PDB entry 4OZF | X-ray diffraction, 2.70 A resolution | chains A and B of the 5 polymer chains in the assembly

# Chain A
Protein: HLA class II histocompatibility antigen, DQ alpha 1 chain
Source organism: Homo sapiens
UniProtKB: P01909 (DQA1_HUMAN); the construct lacks a stretch of the UniProt sequence and is renumbered around it, so the offset changes along the chain: -1 to 9 = UniProt 24-34; 10-52 = UniProt 36-78; 54-181 = UniProt 79-206
Amino-acid sequence (191 residues; each row starts with the number of its first residue; note: 1 number in that range is skipped by the numbering (no residue carries it; nothing is unmodelled there); numbers below 1 keep their minus sign (Glu-1 is residue -1)):
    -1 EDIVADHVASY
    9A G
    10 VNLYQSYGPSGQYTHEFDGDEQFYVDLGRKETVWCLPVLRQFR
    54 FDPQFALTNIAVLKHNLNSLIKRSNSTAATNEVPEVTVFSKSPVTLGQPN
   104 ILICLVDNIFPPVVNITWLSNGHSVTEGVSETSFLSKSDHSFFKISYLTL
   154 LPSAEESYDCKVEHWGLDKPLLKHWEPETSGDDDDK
Unresolved in the structure: -1 to 0, 182-189
Curated features (UniProtKB/Swiss-Prot):
  - region: Glu179 to Glu181 (Connecting peptide)
  - glycosylation (N-linked (GlcNAc...) asparagine): Asn78, Asn118
Cystine bridges: Cys107-Cys163
Covalently attached groups: N-acetylglucosamine (NAG) linked to Asn78, Asn118

# Chain B
Protein: HLA class II histocompatibility antigen, DQ beta 1 chain
Source organism: Homo sapiens
UniProtKB: Q5Y7D3 (Q5Y7D3_HUMAN); residues 1-192 here correspond to UniProt positions 33-224 (UniProt number = residue number + 32)
Amino-acid sequence (213 residues; row label = number of the first residue in the row; numbers below 1 keep their minus sign (Gly-12 is residue -12)):
   -12 GGSIEGRGGSGASRDSPEDFVYQFKGMCYFTNGTERVRLVSRSIYNREEI
    38 VRFDSDVGEFRAVTLLGLPAAEYWNSQKDILERKRAAVDRVCRHNYQLEL
    88 RTTLQRRVEPTVTISPSRTEALNHHNLLVCSVTDFYPAQIKVRWFRNDQE
   138 ETAGVVSTPLIRNGDWTFQILVMLEMTPQRGDVYTCHVEHPSLQSPITVE
   188 WRAQSTGGDDDDK
Unresolved in the structure: -12 to 2, 105-111, 191-200
Differences from the reference sequence: expression tag (-12 to 0, 193-200)
Cystine bridges: Cys15-Cys79, Cys117-Cys173

# Interface between chain A and chain B
Contacting residue pairs (128; chain A residue first):
  Ile1(A) - Arg25(B)
  Ala3(A) - Tyr16(B)  hydrophobic
  Ala3(A) - Phe17(B)
  Ala3(A) - Thr18(B)
  Asp4(A) - Phe17(B)  hydrogen bond (backbone-backbone)
  Asp4(A) - Thr18(B)
  Asp4(A) - Asn19(B)  hydrogen bond (side chain-backbone)
  His5(A) - Cys15(B)
  His5(A) - Tyr16(B)
  His5(A) - Phe17(B)  hydrogen bond (backbone-backbone)
  His5(A) - Leu91(B)
  Val6(A) - Met14(B)  hydrophobic
  Val6(A) - Cys15(B)
  Val6(A) - Tyr16(B)  hydrophobic
  Ala7(A) - Gly13(B)
  Ala7(A) - Met14(B)
  Ala7(A) - Cys15(B)  hydrogen bond (backbone-backbone)
  Ser8(A) - Gly13(B)
  Ser8(A) - Met14(B)
  Tyr9(A) - Gly13(B)  hydrogen bond (backbone-backbone)
  Tyr9(A) - Cys15(B)  hydrophobic
  Tyr9(A) - Val78(B)  hydrophobic
  Tyr9(A) - Asn82(B)
  Tyr9(A) - Glu86(B)  hydrogen bond
  Gly9A(A) - Phe11(B)
  Gly9A(A) - Lys12(B)
  Gly9A(A) - Gly13(B)  hydrogen bond (backbone-backbone)
  Val10(A) - Phe11(B)
  Asn11(A) - Gln10(B)
  Asn11(A) - Phe11(B)  hydrogen bond (backbone-backbone)
  Leu12(A) - Val8(B)  hydrophobic
  Leu12(A) - Tyr9(B)
  Tyr13(A) - Val8(B)
  Tyr13(A) - Tyr9(B)  hydrogen bond (backbone-backbone)
  Gln14(A) - Asp6(B)
  Gln14(A) - Phe7(B)
  Gln14(A) - Val8(B)
  Ser15(A) - Asp6(B)  hydrogen bond
  Ser15(A) - Phe7(B)  hydrogen bond (side chain-backbone)
  Tyr16(A) - Asp6(B)  hydrogen bond (backbone-side chain)
  Phe26(A) - Glu86(B)
  Phe26(A) - Thr90(B)
  Phe26(A) - Leu91(B)  hydrophobic
  Phe26(A) - Trp153(B)
  Asp27(A) - Arg149(B)  hydrogen bond (backbone-side chain)
  Gly28(A) - Arg149(B)  hydrogen bond (backbone-side chain)
  Asp29(A) - Tyr123(B)
  Asp29(A) - Arg149(B)  salt bridge
  Asp29(A) - Trp153(B)
  Glu30(A) - Trp153(B)  hydrogen bond (backbone-side chain)
  Gln31(A) - Glu86(B)  hydrogen bond
  Gln31(A) - Thr90(B)
  Gln31(A) - Trp153(B)
  Leu45(A) - Thr90(B)
  Leu45(A) - Arg93(B)
  Leu45(A) - Trp153(B)  hydrophobic
  Val47(A) - Thr89(B)
  Leu48(A) - Thr89(B)
  Gln50(A) - Arg88(B)  hydrogen bond
  Gln50(A) - Thr89(B)
  Phe51(A) - Leu85(B)  hydrophobic
  Phe51(A) - Arg88(B)
  Phe51(A) - Thr89(B)
  Leu66(A) - Tyr9(B)
  Leu66(A) - Phe11(B)  hydrophobic
  Asn69(A) - Tyr9(B)  hydrogen bond
  Leu70(A) - Phe7(B)
  Leu70(A) - Val8(B)
  Leu70(A) - Tyr9(B)  hydrophobic
  Leu70(A) - Tyr32(B)  hydrophobic
  Leu73(A) - Tyr9(B)  hydrophobic
  Leu73(A) - Tyr32(B)  hydrophobic
  Leu73(A) - Ile37(B)  hydrophobic
  Leu73(A) - Leu53(B)  hydrophobic
  Ile74(A) - Phe7(B)  hydrophobic
  Ile74(A) - Tyr32(B)
  Arg76(A) - Leu53(B)
  Arg76(A) - Pro56(B)
  Ser77(A) - Tyr32(B)  hydrogen bond
  Ser77(A) - Leu53(B)
  Ser79(A) - Phe7(B)
  Thr80(A) - Phe7(B)
  Thr80(A) - Tyr32(B)  hydrogen bond (backbone-side chain)
  Thr80(A) - Asn33(B)
  Ala81(A) - Glu5(B)
  Ala81(A) - Asp6(B)
  Ala81(A) - Phe7(B)  hydrophobic
  Ala81(A) - Asn33(B)
  Ala82(A) - Asp6(B)  hydrogen bond (backbone-backbone)
  Ala82(A) - Asn33(B)
  Glu85(A) - Arg34(B)  salt bridge
  Phe92(A) - Ile148(B)  hydrophobic
  Phe92(A) - Asn150(B)
  Phe92(A) - Gln156(B)
  Ser93(A) - Gln156(B)  hydrogen bond (backbone-side chain)
  Lys94(A) - Thr120(B)
  Lys94(A) - Asp121(B)  salt bridge
  Lys94(A) - Asp152(B)  salt bridge
  Lys94(A) - Thr154(B)  hydrogen bond
  Lys94(A) - Gln156(B)  hydrogen bond (backbone-side chain)
  Pro96(A) - Thr100(B)
  Pro96(A) - Ser118(B)
  Pro96(A) - Thr120(B)
  Ile106(A) - Asn150(B)
  Phe113(A) - Val8(B)  hydrophobic
  Phe113(A) - Gln10(B)
  Phe113(A) - Asn33(B)
  Phe113(A) - Arg34(B)
  Pro114(A) - Asp6(B)
  Pro114(A) - Val8(B)  hydrophobic
  Val116(A) - Asp6(B)
  Ser139(A) - Lys12(B)
  Lys140(A) - Lys12(B)  hydrogen bond (backbone-side chain)
  Asp142(A) - Arg34(B)  salt bridge
  His143(A) - Gln10(B)  hydrogen bond (backbone-side chain)
  His143(A) - Lys12(B)  hydrogen bond
  His143(A) - Ile31(B)
  His143(A) - Arg34(B)
  His143(A) - Glu36(B)  salt bridge
  Ser144(A) - Arg34(B)
  Phe145(A) - Gln10(B)
  Ile148(A) - Asn150(B)
  Ile148(A) - Gly151(B)
  Tyr150(A) - Asn150(B)  hydrogen bond (side chain-backbone)
  Tyr150(A) - Gly151(B)
  Tyr150(A) - Asp152(B)  hydrogen bond (side chain-backbone)
  Trp168(A) - Pro4(B)
  Trp168(A) - Asp6(B)
Interface residues without a listed pair, chain A (62 interface residues in all): Val2, Asn84, Ser95, Pro115, Thr135, Phe146
Interface residues without a listed pair, chain B (50 interface residues in all): Gly20, Arg29, Tyr83

# In short
62 residues of chain A face 50 of chain B across their interface, with 29 hydrogen bonds and 6 salt bridges.
Polar contacts include Asp29(A)-Arg149(B), Glu85(A)-Arg34(B) and Lys94(A)-Asp121(B). N-acetylglucosamine is
covalently linked to Asn78(A) and Asn118(A).
Here chain A is HLA class II histocompatibility antigen, DQ alpha 1 chain and chain B is HLA class II
histocompatibility antigen, DQ beta 1 chain, both from Homo sapiens. Entry 4OZF (JR5.1 protein complex) was
determined by X-ray diffraction, deposited together with 4OZH and 4OZI.
